7U79 - chains A and P of the 3 polymer chains in the assembly; structure by X-ray diffraction, 1.69 A resolution.

# Chain A
Name: DNA polymerase eta
Source organism: Homo sapiens
Notes: EC 2.7.7.7
UniProt: Q9Y253 (POLH_HUMAN); residues 1-432 here = UniProt positions 1-432
Amino-acid sequence (435 residues; numbered -2 to 432; the number before each row is that of its first residue; numbers below 1 keep their minus sign (Gly-2 is residue -2)):
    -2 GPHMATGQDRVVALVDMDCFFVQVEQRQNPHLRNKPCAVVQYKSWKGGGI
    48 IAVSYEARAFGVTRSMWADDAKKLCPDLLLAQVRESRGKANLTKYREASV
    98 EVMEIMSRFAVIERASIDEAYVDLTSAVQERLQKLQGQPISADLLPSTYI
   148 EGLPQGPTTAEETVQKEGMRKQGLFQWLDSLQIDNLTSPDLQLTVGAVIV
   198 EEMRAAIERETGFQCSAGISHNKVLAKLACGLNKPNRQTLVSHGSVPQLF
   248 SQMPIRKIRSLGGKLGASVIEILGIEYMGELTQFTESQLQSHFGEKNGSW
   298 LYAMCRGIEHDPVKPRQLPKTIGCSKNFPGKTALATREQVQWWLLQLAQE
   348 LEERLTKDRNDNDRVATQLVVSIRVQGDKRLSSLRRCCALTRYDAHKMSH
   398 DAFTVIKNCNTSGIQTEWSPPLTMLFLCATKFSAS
Not modelled in the structure: 155-159
Differences from the reference sequence: expression tag (-2 to 0)
Bound ions: Mg2+ site 1: Asp13, Asp115, Glu116 (together with 2'-deoxyguanosine-5'-triphosphate) (shared with DT8(P), DG9(P) of chain P); Mg2+ site 2: Asp13, Met14, Asp115 (together with diphosphate) (shared with DG9(P) of chain P)
Ligand contacts: 2'-deoxyguanosine-5'-triphosphate / diphosphate: Asp13, Met14, Asp15, Cys16, Phe17, Phe18, Gln38, Ile48, Ala49, Tyr52, Arg55, Arg61, Leu89, Ile114, Asp115, Glu116, Lys231
Swiss-Prot annotation at these positions:
  - binding site (Mg(2+)): Asp13, Met14, Asp115, Glu116
  - binding site (Mn(2+)): Asp13, Met14, Asp115, Glu116
  - binding site (a 2'-deoxyribonucleoside 5'-triphosphate): Arg61
  - natural variant: Val37 (deletion: In XPV), Leu75 (deletion: In XPV), Arg93 (R93P: In XPV), Arg111 (R111H: In XPV), Thr122 (T122P: In XPV), Gly153 (G153D: In a breast cancer sample), Thr191 (T191P: In XPV), Gly263 (G263V: In XPV), Val266 (V266D: In XPV), Gly295 (G295R: In XPV), Arg361 (R361S: In XPV)
  - mutagenesis: Tyr52 (Y52A/F: Reduces DNA polymerase activity; Y52E: Reduces DNA polymerase activity. Increases fidelity of replication and reduces translesion bypass), Arg61 (R61A: Reduces enzymatic activity by two-thirds), Ser62 (S62G: Increased DNA polymerase activity and translesion bypass compared to wild-type), Ala68 (A68S/V: Severe reduction in thymine dimer translesion bypass), Asn324 to Pro326 (Reduces binding to chromatin and to monoubiquitinated PCNA. Abolishes binding to monoubiquitinated PCNA; when associated with 705-E--H-713 Del)

# Chain P
Molecule: 9-nt DNA strand
Sequence (9 nucleotides; each row starts with the number of its first residue):
     1 AGCGTCATG
Bound ions: Mg2+ site 1: DT8, DG9 (together with 2'-deoxyguanosine-5'-triphosphate) (shared with Asp13(A), Asp115(A), Glu116(A) of chain A); Mg2+ site 2: DG9 (together with diphosphate) (shared with Asp13(A), Met14(A), Asp115(A) of chain A)

# Chain A / chain P interface
Pairs across the interface (32; chain A residue first):
  Asp13(A) with DG9(P), phosphate contact
  Phe17(A) with DG9(P), hydrogen bond to the phosphate
  Phe18(A) with DG9(P), hydrogen bond to the phosphate
  Gln38(A) with DG9(P), hydrogen bond to the base
  Ile48(A) with DG9(P), sugar contact
  Ala49(A) with DG9(P), phosphate contact
  Arg61(A) with DT8(P), hydrogen bond to the base; DG9(P), hydrogen bond to the base
  Ser113(A) with DT8(P), phosphate contact
  Ile114(A) with DG9(P), sugar contact
  Asp115(A) with DT8(P), phosphate contact; DG9(P), phosphate contact
  Glu116(A) with DT8(P), phosphate contact
  Lys224(A) with DT8(P), salt bridge to the phosphate
  Arg256(A) with DA7(P), sugar contact
  Ser257(A) with DC6(P), phosphate contact; DA7(P), hydrogen bond to the phosphate
  Leu258(A) with DA7(P), phosphate contact
  Gly259(A) with DC6(P), phosphate contact; DA7(P), hydrogen bond to the phosphate
  Gly260(A) with DC6(P), phosphate contact; DA7(P), phosphate contact
  Lys261(A) with DT5(P), salt bridge to the phosphate; DC6(P), hydrogen bond to the phosphate
  Leu262(A) with DC6(P), hydrogen bond to the phosphate
  Arg377(A) with DG4(P), salt bridge to the phosphate
  Leu381(A) with DC3(P), phosphate contact
  Arg382(A) with DG2(P), sugar contact; DC3(P), hydrogen bond to the phosphate
  Arg383(A) with DG2(P), phosphate contact; DC3(P), salt bridge to the phosphate
  Cys384(A) with DG2(P), hydrogen bond to the phosphate
Also at the interface, not in a pair above, chain A (28 interface residues in all): Cys16, Leu89, Ile255, Ser379
Also at the interface, not in a pair above, chain P (9 interface residues in all): DA1

# In short
28 residues of chain A and 9 residues of chain P are in contact; the contacts include 11 hydrogen bonds and 4
salt bridges. Among the polar pairs are Gln38(A)-DG9(P), Arg61(A)-DT8(P) and Arg61(A)-DG9(P). Ligands of chain
A: 2'-deoxyguanosine-5'-triphosphate / diphosphate.
Here chain A is DNA polymerase eta (Homo sapiens) and chain P is a 9-nt DNA strand. Entry 7U79 (Human DNA
polymerase eta-DNA ternary mismatch complex:reaction with 1.0 mM Mg2+ for 140s) was determined by X-ray
diffraction, deposited together with 7U72, 7U73, 7U74, 7U75, 7U76, 7U77 and 26 further entries.
